7MT2 - chains A and C of the 54 polymer chains in the assembly; structure by electron microscopy, 2.76 A resolution.

# Chain A
Molecule: 23S rRNA
Organism: Mycobacterium tuberculosis H37Rv
Sequence (3138 nucleotides; row label = number of the first residue in the row):
     1 UUGUAAGUGU CUAAGGGCGC AUGGUGGAUG CCUUGGCAUC GAGAGCCGAU GAAGGACGUG
    61 GGAGGCUGCG AUAUGCCUCG GGGAGCUGUC AACCGAGCGU GGAUCCGAGG AUUUCCGAAU
   121 GGGGAAACCC AGCACGAGUG AUGUCGUGCU ACCCGCAUCU GAAUAUAUAG GGUGCGGGAG
   181 GGAACGCGGG GAAGUGAAAC AUCUCAGUAC CCGUAGGAGG AGAAAACAAU UGUGAUUCCG
   241 CAAGUAGUGG CGAGCGAACG CGGAACAGGC UAAACCGCAC GCAUGGGUAA CCGGGUAGGG
   301 GUUGUGUGUG CGGGGUUGUG GGAGGAUAUG UCUCAGCGCU ACCCGGCUGA GAGGCAGUCA
   361 GAAAGUGUCG UGGUUAGCGG AAGUGGCCUG GGAUGGUCUG CCGUAGACGG UGAGAGCCCG
   421 GUACGCGAAA ACCCGGCACC UGCCUAGUAU CAAUUCCCGA GUAGCAGCGG GCCCGUGGAA
   481 UCCGCUGUGA AUCCGCCGGG ACCACCCGGU AAGCCUAAAU ACUCCUCGAU GACCGAUAGC
   541 GGAUUAGUAC CGUGAGGGAA UGGUGAAAAG UACCCCGGGA GGGGAGUGAA AGAGUACCUG
   601 AAACCGUGUG CCUACAAUCC GUCAGAGCCU CCUUUUCCUC UCCGGAGGAG GGUGGUGAUG
   661 GCGUGCCUUU UGAAGAAUGA GCCUGCGAGU CAGGGACAUG UCGCAAGGUU AACCCGUGUG
   721 GGGUAGCCGC AGCGAAAGCG AGUCUGAAUA GGGCGACCCA CACGCGCAUA CGCGCGUGUG
   781 AAUAGUGGCG UGUUCUGGAC CCGAAGCGGA GUGAUCUACC CAUGGCCAGG GUGAAGCGCG
   841 GGUAAGACCG CGUGGAGGCC CGAACCCACU UAGGUUGAAG ACUGAGGGGA UGAGCUGUGG
   901 GUAGGGGUGA AAGGCCAAUC AAACUCCGUG AUAGCUGGUU CUCCCCGAAA UGCAUUUAGG
   961 UGCAGCGUUG CGUGGUUCAC CGCGGAGGUA GAGCUACUGG AUGGCCGAUG GGCCCUACUA
  1021 GGUUACUGAC GUCAGCCAAA CUCCGAAUGC CGUGGUGUAA AGCGUGGCAG UGAGACGGCG
  1081 GGGGAUAAGC UCCGUACGUC GAAAGGGAAA CAGCCCAGAU CGCCGGCUAA GGCCCCCAAG
  1141 CGUGUGCUAA GUGGGAAAGG AUGUGCAGUC GCAAAGACAA CCAGGAGGUU GGCUUAGAAG
  1201 CAGCCACCCU UGAAAGAGUG CGUAAUAGCU CACUGGUCAA GUGAUUGUGC GCCGAUAAUG
  1261 UAGCGGGGCU CAAGCACACC GCCGAAGCCG CGGCACAUCC ACCUUGUGGU GGGUGUGGGU
  1321 AGGGGAGCGU CCCUCAUUCA GCGAAGCCAC CGGGUGACCG GUGGUGGAGG GUGGGGGAGU
  1381 GAGAAUGCAG GCAUGAGUAG CGACAAGGCA AGUGAGAACC UUGCCCGCCG AAAGACCAAG
  1441 GGUUCCUGGG CCAGGCCAGU CCGCCCAGGG UGAGUCGGGA CCUAAGGCGA GGCCGACAGG
  1501 CGUAGUCGAU GGACAACGGG UUGAUAUUCC CGUACCCGUG UGUGGGCGCC CGUGACGAAU
  1561 CAGCGGUACU AACCACCCAA AACCGGAUCG AUCACUCCCC UUCGGGGGUG UGGAGUUCUG
  1621 GGGCUGCGUG GGAACUUCGC UGGUAGUAGU CAAGCGAAGG GGUGACGCAG GAAGGUAGCC
  1681 GUACCAGUCA GUGGUAACAC UGGGGCAAGC CGGUAGGGAG AGCGAUAGGC AAAUCCGUCG
  1741 CUCACUAAUC CUGAGAGGUG ACGCAUAGCC GGUUGAGGCG AAUUCGGUGA UCCUCUGCUG
  1801 CCAAGAAAAG CCUCUAGCGA GCACACACAC GGCCCGUACC CCAAACCGAC ACAGGUGGUC
  1861 AGGUAGAGCA UACCAAGGCG UACGAGAUAA CUAUGGUUAA GGAACUCGGC AAAAUGCCCC
  1921 CGUAACUUCG GGAGAAGGGG GACCGGAAUA UCGUGAACAC CCUUGCGGUG GGAGCGGGAU
  1981 CCGGUCGCAG AAACCAGUGA GGAGCGACUG UUUACUAAAA ACACAGGUCC GUGCGAAGUC
  2041 GCAAGACGAU GUAUACGGAC UGACGCCUGC CCGGUGCUGG AAGGUUAAGA GGACCCGUUA
  2101 ACCCGCAAGG GUGAAGCGGA GAAUUUAAGC CCCAGUAAAC GGCGGUGGUA ACUAUAACCA
  2161 UCCUAAGGUA GCGAAAUUCC UUGUCGGGUA AGUUCCGACC UGCACGAAUG GCGUAACGAC
  2221 UUCUCAACUG UCUCAACCAU AGACUCGGCG AAAUUGCACU ACGAGUAAAG AUGCUCGUUA
  2281 CGCGCGGCAG GACGAAAAGA CCCCGGGACC UUCACUACAA CUUGGUAUUG AUGUUCGGUA
  2341 CGGUUUGUGU AGGAUAGGUG GGAGACUGUG AAACCUCGAC GCCAGUUGGG GCGGAGUCGU
  2401 UGUUGAAAUA CCACUCUGAU CGUAUUGGGC AUCUAACCUC GAACCCUGAA UCGGGUUUAG
  2461 GGACAGUGCC UGGCGGGUAG UUUAACUGGG GCGGUUGCCU CCUAAAAUGU AACGGAGGCG
  2521 CCCAAAGGUU CCCUCAACCU GGACGGCAAU CAGGUGGCGA GUGUAAAUGC ACAAGGGAGC
  2581 UUGACUGCGA GACUUACAAG UCAAGCAGGG ACGAAAGUCG GGAUUAGUGA UCCGGCACCC
  2641 CCGAGUGGAA GGGGUGUCGC UCAACGGAUA AAAGGUACCC CGGGGAUAAC AGGCUGAUCU
  2701 UCCCCAAGAG UCCAUAUCGA CGGGAUGGUU UGGCACCUCG AUGUCGGCUC GUCGCAUCCU
  2761 GGGGCUGGAG CAGGUCCCAA GGGUUGGGCU GUUCGCCCAU UAAAGCGGCA CGCGAGCUGG
  2821 GUUUAGAACG UCGUGAGACA GUUCGGUCUC UAUCCGCCGC GCGCGUCAGA AACUUGAGGA
  2881 AACCUGUCCC UAGUACGAGA GGACCGGGAC GGACGAACCU CUGGUGCACC AGUUGUCCCG
  2941 CCAGGGGCAC CGCUGGAUAG CCACGUUCGG UCAGGAUAAC CGCUGAAAGC AUCUAAGCGG
  3001 GAAACCUUCU CCAAGAUCAG GUUUCUCACC CACUUGGUGG GAUAAGGCCC CCCGCAGAAC
  3061 ACGGGUUCAA UAGGUCAGAC CUGGAAGCUC AGUAAUGGGU GUAGGGAACU GGUGCUAACC
  3121 GGCCGAAAAC UUACAACA
Disordered / not traced: 1-4, 1013-1022, 3133-3138
Modified / non-standard residues: 5MU (5-methyluridine 5'-monophosphate) at position 2177; OMG (o2'-methylguanosine-5'-monophosphate) at position 2489; OMG (o2'-methylguanosine-5'-monophosphate) at position 2791
Metal / ion sites: Mg2+ site 1: C31, G1370; Mg2+ site 2: C46, G217; Mg2+ site 3 near G60 (its only coordinating residue here); Mg2+ site 4 near U72 (its only coordinating residue here); Mg2+ site 5 near U120 (its only coordinating residue here); Mg2+ site 6: A162, U166; Mg2+ site 7: G194, U2481; Mg2+ site 8: A199, C200; Mg2+ site 9 near G220 (its only coordinating residue here); Mg2+ site 10 near C251 (its only coordinating residue here); Mg2+ site 11: G379, G421; Mg2+ site 12: U411, A415; 151 more Mg2+ sites not listed
Small-molecule neighbours: N-formylmethionine (FME): G2299, A2300, C2301, A2689, U2744, U2823

# Chain C
Protein: 50S ribosomal protein L2
Organism: Mycobacterium tuberculosis (strain ATCC 25618 / H37Rv)
UniProt: P9WHA5 (RL2_MYCTU); residues 1-280 here = UniProt positions 1-280
Amino-acid sequence (280 residues; numbered 1 to 280; the number before each row is that of its first residue):
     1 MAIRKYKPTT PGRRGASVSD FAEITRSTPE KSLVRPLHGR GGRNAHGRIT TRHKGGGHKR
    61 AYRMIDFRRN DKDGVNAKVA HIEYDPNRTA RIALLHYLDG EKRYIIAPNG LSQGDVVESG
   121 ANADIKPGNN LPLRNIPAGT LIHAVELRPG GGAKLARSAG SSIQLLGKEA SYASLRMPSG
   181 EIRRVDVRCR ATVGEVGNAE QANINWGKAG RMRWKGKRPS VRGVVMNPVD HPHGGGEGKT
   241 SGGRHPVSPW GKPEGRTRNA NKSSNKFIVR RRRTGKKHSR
Disordered / not traced: 1, 274-280
Metal / ion sites: Mg2+ near Gly238 (its only coordinating residue here)

# Interface between chain A and chain C
Contacting residue pairs - 273 pairs, chain A then chain C:
  C819(A) with Arg43(C), hydrogen bond to the base; Arg218(C), hydrogen bond to the phosphate
  C820(A) with Arg40(C), sugar contact; Gly41(C), sugar contact; Arg43(C), hydrogen bond to the sugar; Gly56(C), phosphate contact; Arg218(C), salt bridge to the phosphate
  C821(A) with Gly39(C), sugar contact; Gly56(C), hydrogen bond to the phosphate
  A822(A) with His38(C), phosphate contact; Gly39(C), phosphate contact
  U823(A) with Lys59(C), salt bridge to the phosphate
  A834(A) with Lys7(C), phosphate contact; Thr9(C), sugar contact
  A835(A) with Arg4(C), hydrogen bond to the sugar; Lys7(C), phosphate contact
  G857(A) with Thr10(C), phosphate contact; Arg13(C), sugar contact
  G858(A) with Thr10(C), hydrogen bond to the phosphate; Gly12(C), phosphate contact; Arg13(C), salt bridge to the phosphate; Lys208(C), salt bridge to the phosphate; Ala209(C), hydrogen bond to the base; Gly210(C), hydrogen bond to the base
  C859(A) with Thr10(C), sugar contact
  A893(A) with Lys208(C), salt bridge to the phosphate; Ala209(C), base contact; Gly210(C), sugar contact; Arg213(C), hydrogen bond to the base; Trp214(C), hydrogen bond to the phosphate; Pro219(C), base contact
  G901(A) with Arg43(C), base contact; Gly47(C), sugar contact
  U902(A) with His46(C), sugar contact; Gly47(C), sugar contact; Arg48(C), sugar contact
  A903(A) with Arg48(C), salt bridge to the phosphate
  G904(A) with Arg48(C), salt bridge to the phosphate
  G906(A) with Arg48(C), hydrogen bond to the sugar
  G907(A) with Arg48(C), sugar contact
  U908(A) with Arg48(C), phosphate contact; Ile49(C), hydrogen bond to the phosphate
  G909(A) with Ile49(C), phosphate contact; Asp230(C), hydrogen bond to the base
  A910(A) with Arg213(C), base contact; Arg218(C), salt bridge to the phosphate; Pro219(C), sugar contact; Val221(C), sugar contact
  A911(A) with Val221(C), base contact; Val225(C), hydrogen bond to the sugar; Met226(C), base contact; Asp230(C), base contact
  A912(A) with Val225(C), phosphate contact
  G913(A) with Asn227(C), phosphate contact; Val229(C), base contact
  A922(A) with Val229(C), base contact
  A1485(A) with His38(C), sugar contact
  G1486(A) with His38(C), salt bridge to the phosphate
  C1501(A) with His46(C), phosphate contact
  G1662(A) with Ser32(C), phosphate contact
  U1663(A) with Lys31(C), salt bridge to the phosphate
  G1664(A) with Lys31(C), hydrogen bond to the base
  A1665(A) with Lys31(C), sugar contact
  A1727(A) with Gly74(C), hydrogen bond to the base; Val75(C), base contact; Asp99(C), hydrogen bond to the sugar
  G1728(A) with Asp99(C), base contact; Glu101(C), hydrogen bond to the sugar
  G1737(A) with Asp99(C), hydrogen bond to the base; Gly100(C), hydrogen bond to the sugar; Lys102(C), phosphate contact
  U1738(A) with His96(C), phosphate contact; Tyr97(C), sugar contact; Leu98(C), sugar contact; Gly100(C), sugar contact; Lys102(C), phosphate contact
  C1802(A) with Arg4(C), salt bridge to the phosphate; Phe21(C), phosphate contact
  A1803(A) with Val18(C), phosphate contact; His58(C), base contact; Arg211(C), salt bridge to the phosphate; Trp214(C), stacking on the base
  A1804(A) with Phe21(C), base contact; Ser27(C), base contact; His58(C), sugar contact; Lys59(C), sugar contact; Arg60(C), salt bridge to the phosphate; Arg63(C), hydrogen bond to the sugar; Tyr84(C), stacking on the base; Pro86(C), phosphate contact
  G1805(A) with His58(C), sugar contact; Lys59(C), sugar contact; Arg60(C), sugar contact; Ala61(C), hydrogen bond to the phosphate; Arg63(C), salt bridge to the phosphate; Pro86(C), phosphate contact
  A1806(A) with Pro36(C), sugar contact; Lys59(C), hydrogen bond to the sugar
  A1807(A) with Pro36(C), sugar contact
  U1928(A) with Arg14(C), hydrogen bond to the base
  C1929(A) with Pro8(C), phosphate contact
  G1930(A) with Pro8(C), base contact; Thr9(C), sugar contact; Arg14(C), hydrogen bond to the base
  A2007(A) with Pro11(C), base contact
  C2008(A) with Pro11(C), base contact
  C2022(A) with Arg222(C), salt bridge to the phosphate; Val225(C), phosphate contact
  A2023(A) with Pro219(C), phosphate contact; Ser220(C), phosphate contact; Val221(C), phosphate contact; Arg222(C), salt bridge to the phosphate
  C2024(A) with Ala209(C), sugar contact; Pro219(C), phosphate contact; Ser220(C), hydrogen bond to the phosphate
  A2025(A) with Asn205(C), hydrogen bond to the sugar; Trp206(C), hydrogen bond to the sugar; Gly207(C), hydrogen bond to the sugar; Lys208(C), sugar contact; Met212(C), sugar contact; Lys217(C), salt bridge to the phosphate
  G2026(A) with Ile204(C), phosphate contact; Asn205(C), sugar contact; Trp206(C), phosphate contact
  G2031(A) with Gly255(C), sugar contact; Arg256(C), salt bridge to the phosphate; Thr257(C), hydrogen bond to the sugar; Arg271(C), salt bridge to the phosphate; Arg272(C), salt bridge to the phosphate
  U2032(A) with Arg256(C), phosphate contact; Thr257(C), sugar contact; Arg258(C), hydrogen bond to the phosphate; Arg271(C), salt bridge to the phosphate; Arg272(C), salt bridge to the phosphate
  G2033(A) with Leu155(C), base contact; Met177(C), base contact; Pro178(C), base contact; Ser179(C), hydrogen bond to the base; Glu181(C), base contact; Arg183(C), hydrogen bond to the phosphate; Arg258(C), salt bridge to the phosphate; Ile268(C), sugar contact
  C2034(A) with Leu147(C), sugar contact; Lys154(C), sugar contact; Arg183(C), salt bridge to the phosphate; Arg258(C), salt bridge to the phosphate; Lys262(C), salt bridge to the phosphate; Ser264(C), hydrogen bond to the phosphate
  G2035(A) with Lys154(C), phosphate contact
  A2037(A) with Thr257(C), hydrogen bond to the sugar
  G2038(A) with Thr50(C), hydrogen bond to the base; Thr51(C), hydrogen bond to the base
  U2039(A) with Ile49(C), sugar contact; Thr50(C), base contact; Trp250(C), sugar contact; Lys252(C), phosphate contact
  C2040(A) with Asn44(C), hydrogen bond to the base; His46(C), hydrogen bond to the sugar; Arg48(C), hydrogen bond to the phosphate; Thr50(C), sugar contact; Trp250(C), phosphate contact
  G2041(A) with Arg48(C), salt bridge to the phosphate
  G2045(A) with His46(C), base contact
  A2046(A) with Asn44(C), sugar contact; Ala45(C), hydrogen bond to the sugar
  C2047(A) with Arg40(C), salt bridge to the phosphate; Gly42(C), hydrogen bond to the sugar; Arg43(C), sugar contact; Asn44(C), sugar contact; Thr50(C), hydrogen bond to the base; Thr51(C), base contact
  G2048(A) with Arg40(C), phosphate contact; Thr51(C), hydrogen bond to the sugar; Lys54(C), hydrogen bond to the phosphate
  A2049(A) with Lys54(C), salt bridge to the phosphate
  U2050(A) with Leu37(C), phosphate contact; Tyr62(C), stacking on the base
  G2051(A) with Tyr62(C), hydrogen bond to the phosphate; Asn87(C), sugar contact; Arg88(C), salt bridge to the phosphate; Arg157(C), salt bridge to the phosphate
  U2052(A) with Arg88(C), salt bridge to the phosphate; Lys154(C), hydrogen bond to the sugar; Leu155(C), sugar contact; Ala156(C), hydrogen bond to the sugar; Arg157(C), salt bridge to the phosphate; Ser158(C), hydrogen bond to the phosphate
  A2053(A) with Ala156(C), hydrogen bond to the phosphate; Arg157(C), hydrogen bond to the phosphate; Ser158(C), hydrogen bond to the phosphate; Ser161(C), phosphate contact; Pro178(C), sugar contact; Ser179(C), hydrogen bond to the sugar; Arg272(C), base contact
  U2054(A) with Thr89(C), sugar contact; Ala159(C), hydrogen bond to the sugar; Gly160(C), base contact; Ala199(C), hydrogen bond to the base; Gln201(C), hydrogen bond to the sugar; Ala202(C), base contact
  A2055(A) with Thr89(C), phosphate contact; Ser158(C), sugar contact
  G2057(A) with Thr51(C), sugar contact; Lys54(C), phosphate contact
  G2058(A) with Arg52(C), salt bridge to the phosphate; His53(C), salt bridge to the phosphate; Val247(C), sugar contact; Ser248(C), sugar contact; Pro249(C), phosphate contact
  A2059(A) with Arg52(C), salt bridge to the phosphate; His231(C), salt bridge to the phosphate; His233(C), hydrogen bond to the phosphate; Val247(C), sugar contact; Pro249(C), phosphate contact
  C2060(A) with Arg222(C), phosphate contact; Gly223(C), hydrogen bond to the phosphate; Val224(C), hydrogen bond to the phosphate; His233(C), salt bridge to the phosphate
  U2061(A) with Arg222(C), salt bridge to the phosphate
  G2062(A) with Arg222(C), hydrogen bond to the base
  U2075(A) with His245(C), hydrogen bond to the base
  G2076(A) with His245(C), sugar contact
  C2077(A) with Glu254(C), sugar contact; Gly255(C), phosphate contact
  U2078(A) with Gly255(C), phosphate contact; Arg256(C), hydrogen bond to the sugar
  G2079(A) with Arg256(C), salt bridge to the phosphate
  A2139(A) with Pro246(C), sugar contact
  C2140(A) with Ser241(C), phosphate contact; Gly242(C), phosphate contact; Arg244(C), sugar contact; His245(C), base contact
  G2141(A) with Ser241(C), hydrogen bond to the phosphate; Gly242(C), phosphate contact
  U2209(A) with Lys239(C), base contact; Thr240(C), base contact; Ser241(C), hydrogen bond to the sugar
  G2210(A) with Lys239(C), salt bridge to the phosphate
  A2215(A) with Arg14(C), base contact
  C2310(A) with Pro228(C), sugar contact
  U2311(A) with Pro228(C), phosphate contact
  U2312(A) with Arg244(C), salt bridge to the phosphate
  U2322(A) with Asn259(C), phosphate contact
  U2323(A) with Asn261(C), phosphate contact
  U2439(A) with Arg148(C), hydrogen bond to the base
  G2441(A) with Arg148(C), salt bridge to the phosphate; Pro149(C), hydrogen bond to the sugar; Gly150(C), sugar contact; Gly151(C), hydrogen bond to the sugar
  A2442(A) with Arg68(C), salt bridge to the phosphate; Gly150(C), sugar contact
  A2459(A) with Arg188(C), phosphate contact
  G2460(A) with Arg188(C), salt bridge to the phosphate
  G2461(A) with Tyr172(C), phosphate contact; Lys266(C), phosphate contact
  G2462(A) with Lys266(C), phosphate contact
  G2477(A) with Arg244(C), salt bridge to the phosphate; Trp250(C), sugar contact; Gly251(C), sugar contact
  A2828(A) with Glu237(C), phosphate contact; Gly238(C), phosphate contact; Lys239(C), phosphate contact
  C2829(A) with Gly238(C), phosphate contact; Lys239(C), hydrogen bond to the phosphate
  U2834(A) with Gly243(C), sugar contact
  G2835(A) with Gly243(C), sugar contact
  A2836(A) with Pro228(C), phosphate contact; Gly234(C), phosphate contact; Gly235(C), phosphate contact; Gly236(C), hydrogen bond to the phosphate
  G2837(A) with Gly236(C), hydrogen bond to the phosphate; Glu237(C), hydrogen bond to the base
  A2838(A) with Glu237(C), phosphate contact
Also at the interface, not in a pair above, chain A (119 interface residues in all): A856, G892, G1502, G1667, C1739, C2030, A2036, C2056, A2063, G2466
Also at the interface, not in a pair above, chain C (144 interface residues in all): Tyr6, Pro29, Val34, Arg35, Gly55, Phe67, Lys78

# In short
119 residues of chain A and 144 residues of chain C are in contact, with 71 hydrogen bonds, 46 salt bridges
and 3 aromatic stacking contacts. Polar pairs include C819(A)-Arg43(C), G858(A)-Ala209(C) and
G858(A)-Gly210(C). Bound to chain A: N-formylmethionine.
Chain A is 23S rRNA (Mycobacterium tuberculosis H37Rv) and chain C is 50S ribosomal protein L2 (Mycobacterium
tuberculosis (strain ATCC 25618 / H37Rv)); the structure, Mtb 70S initiation complex, was determined by
electron microscopy (same publication as 7MSC, 7MSH, 7MSM, 7MSZ, 7MT3 and 7MT7).
